PDB entry 2C7D | electron microscopy, 8.70 A resolution (very low resolution: no residue pairs are listed; an interface is given only as per-side residue counts) | chains O and U of the 21 polymer chains in the assembly

== Chain O (and U) ==
Protein: 10 kDa chaperonin molecule: groes, protein CPN10, groes protein
Organism: Escherichia coli
Notes: chain U of this document is another copy of the same molecule, construct and numbering; everything in this record applies to it too
UniProt: P0A6F9 (CH10_ECOLI); residue numbers follow UniProt; this construct covers 1-97
Chain sequence (97 residues; row label = number of the first residue in the row):
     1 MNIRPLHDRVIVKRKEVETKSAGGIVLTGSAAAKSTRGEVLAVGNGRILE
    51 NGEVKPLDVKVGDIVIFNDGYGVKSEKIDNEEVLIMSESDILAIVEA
Disordered / not traced: 1-2, 96-97
Curated features (UniProtKB/Swiss-Prot):
  - modified residue: K34 (N6-succinyllysine)

== Chain O / chain U interface ==
At this resolution (9 A) residue pairs are not listed: 22 residues of chain O and 15 of chain U lie at the interface.

== In short ==
22 residues of chain O face 15 of chain U across their interface.
Both chains are 10 kDa chaperonin molecule: groes, protein CPN10, groes protein (Escherichia coli). Entry 2C7D
(Fitted coordinates for GroEL-ADP7-GroES Cryo-EM complex (EMD-1181)) was determined by electron microscopy
(same publication as 2C7C).
